4QZ6 - chains O and P of the 28 polymer chains in the assembly; structure by X-ray diffraction, 2.90 A resolution.

== Chain O ==
Name: Proteasome subunit alpha type-2
Source organism: Saccharomyces cerevisiae
Notes: EC 3.4.25.1; engineered mutation(s): A49T, A50V
UniProtKB: P23639 (PSA2_YEAST); numbering as in UniProt (aligned over 1-250)
Amino-acid sequence (250 residues; numbered 1 to 250; the number before each row is that of its first residue):
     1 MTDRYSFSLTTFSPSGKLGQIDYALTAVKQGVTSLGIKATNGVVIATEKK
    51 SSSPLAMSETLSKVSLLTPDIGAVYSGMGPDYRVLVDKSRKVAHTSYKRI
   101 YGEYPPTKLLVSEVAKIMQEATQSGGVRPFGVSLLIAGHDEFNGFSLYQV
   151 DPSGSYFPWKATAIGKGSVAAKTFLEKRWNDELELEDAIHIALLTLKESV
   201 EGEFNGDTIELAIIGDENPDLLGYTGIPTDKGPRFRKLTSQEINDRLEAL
UniProt features mapped onto this chain:
  - cross-link: Lys108 (Glycyl lysine isopeptide (Lys-Gly) (interchain with G-Cter in ubiquitin))

== Chain P ==
Name: Proteasome subunit alpha type-3
Source organism: Saccharomyces cerevisiae
Notes: EC 3.4.25.1
UniProtKB: P23638 (PSA3_YEAST); residues 0-257 here correspond to UniProt positions 1-258 (UniProt number = residue number + 1)
Amino-acid sequence (258 residues; row label = number of the first residue in the row; numbering starts at 0):
     0 MGSRRYDSRTTIFSPEGRLYQVEYALESISHAGTAIGIMASDGIVLAAER
    50 KVTSTLLEQDTSTEKLYKLNDKIAVAVAGLTADAEILINTARIHAQNYLK
   100 TYNEDIPVEILVRRLSDIKQGYTQHGGLRPFGVSFIYAGYDDRYGYQLYT
   150 SNPSGNYTGWKAISVGANTSAAQTLLQMDYKDDMKVDDAIELALKTLSKT
   200 TDSSALTYDRLEFATIRKGANDGEVYQKIFKPQEIKDILVKTGITKKDED
   250 EEADEDMK
Unresolved in the structure: 0, 245-257
UniProt features mapped onto this chain:
  - cross-link (Glycyl lysine isopeptide (Lys-Gly)): Lys99 (interchain with G-Cter in ubiquitin), Lys198 (interchain with G-Cter in ubiquitin), Lys230 (interchain with G-Cter in ubiquitin)

== Chain O / chain P interface ==
Residue-residue contacts - 63 pairs, chain O then chain P:
  Arg4(O) with Ser2(P), hydrogen bond (backbone-side chain)
  Tyr5(O) with Ser2(P); Tyr5(P)
  Ser6(O) with Gly125(P); Leu127(P)
  Phe7(O) with Ser2(P); Tyr5(P); Asp6(P); Gly126(P)
  Ser8(O) with Gly126(P), hydrogen bond (backbone-backbone); Leu127(P); Arg128(P), hydrogen bond (side chain-backbone)
  Thr10(O) with Arg128(P)
  Thr11(O) with Ser7(P); Thr9(P); Gln20(P)
  Phe12(O) with Gln20(P), hydrogen bond (backbone-side chain); Tyr23(P); Ala24(P), hydrophobic; Arg128(P); Pro129(P); Gly131(P)
  Ser13(O) with Tyr23(P)
  Pro14(O) with Tyr23(P), hydrophobic; Glu26(P)
  Ser15(O) with Glu26(P); His30(P)
  Gly16(O) with Tyr23(P); Ser27(P), hydrogen bond (backbone-side chain)
  Leu18(O) with Leu79(P), hydrophobic; Arg128(P)
  Lys38(O) with Glu57(P), salt bridge
  Ser112(O) with Glu84(P)
  Lys116(O) with Ile85(P)
  Gln119(O) with Ala81(P); Asp82(P), hydrogen bond; Ile85(P); Arg128(P)
  Thr122(O) with Arg128(P), hydrogen bond (backbone-side chain)
  Gln123(O) with Tyr121(P); Leu127(P); Arg128(P), hydrogen bond (side chain-backbone); Phe130(P)
  Gly125(O) with Leu127(P)
  Ser153(O) with Ala81(P)
  Gly154(O) with Ala81(P)
  Ser155(O) with Ala81(P)
  Tyr156(O) with Glu84(P), hydrogen bond
  Pro158(O) with Leu56(P); Glu57(P), hydrogen bond (backbone-backbone); Thr60(P); Ser61(P)
  Trp159(O) with Ser53(P); Leu55(P); Leu56(P)
  Lys160(O) with Thr54(P); Leu55(P), hydrogen bond (backbone-backbone); Leu56(P); Glu57(P)
  Ala161(O) with Leu55(P)
  Leu175(O) with Leu55(P), hydrophobic
  Glu176(O) with Thr54(P); Leu55(P)
Also at the interface, not in a pair above, chain O (34 interface residues in all): Ser124, Tyr148, Phe157, Trp179
Also at the interface, not in a pair above, chain P (32 interface residues in all): Thr80

== Overview ==
34 residues of chain O and 32 residues of chain P are in contact, with 11 hydrogen bonds and 1 salt bridge.
Polar pairs include Lys38(O)-Glu57(P), Arg4(O)-Ser2(P) and Ser8(O)-Arg128(P).
Chain O is Proteasome subunit alpha type-2 and chain P is Proteasome subunit alpha type-3, both from
Saccharomyces cerevisiae; the structure, yCP beta5-A49T-A50V double mutant in complex with the epoxyketone
inhibitor ONX 0914, was determined by X-ray diffraction, deposited together with 4QUX, 4QUY, 4QV0, 4QV1, 4QV3,
4QV4 and 42 further entries.
